7O2L - chains R and S of the 28 polymer chains in the assembly; structure by X-ray diffraction, 3.00 A resolution.

== Chain R ==
Molecule: 20S proteasome
Source organism: Saccharomyces cerevisiae
UniProtKB: P32379 (PSA5_YEAST); residues -7 to 252 here correspond to UniProt positions 1-260 (UniProt number = residue number + 8)
Sequence (260 residues; each row starts with the number of its first residue; numbers below 1 keep their minus sign (Met-7 is residue -7)):
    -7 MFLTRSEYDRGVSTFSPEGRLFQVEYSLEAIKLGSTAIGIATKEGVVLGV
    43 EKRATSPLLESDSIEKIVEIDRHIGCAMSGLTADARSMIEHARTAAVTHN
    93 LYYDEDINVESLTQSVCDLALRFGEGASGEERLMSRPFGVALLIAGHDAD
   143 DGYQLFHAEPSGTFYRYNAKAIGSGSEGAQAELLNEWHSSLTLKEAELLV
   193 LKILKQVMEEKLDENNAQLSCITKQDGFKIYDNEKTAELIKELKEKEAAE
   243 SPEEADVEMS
Disordered / not traced: -7 to 0, 118-124, 243-252

== Chain S ==
Molecule: BJ4_G0043800.mRNA.1.CDS.1
Source organism: Saccharomyces cerevisiae
UniProtKB: A0A6A5PTH4 (A0A6A5PTH4_YEASX); residues 0-233 here correspond to UniProt positions 1-234 (UniProt number = residue number + 1)
Sequence (234 residues; numbered 0 to 233; the number before each row is that of its first residue; numbering starts at 0):
     0 MFRNNYDGDTVTFSPTGRLFQVEYALEAIKQGSVTVGLRSNTHAVLVALK
    50 RNADELSSYQKKIIKCDEHMGLSLAGLAPDARVLSNYLRQQCNYSSLVFN
   100 RKLAVERAGHLLCDKAQKNTQSYGGRPYGVGLLIIGYDKSGAHLLEFQPS
   150 GNVTELYGTAIGARSQGAKTYLERTLDTFIKIDGNPDELIKAGVEAISQS
   200 LRDESLTVDNLSIAIVGKDTPFTIYDGEAVAKYI
Disordered / not traced: 0-2

== Interface between chain R and chain S ==
Contacting residue pairs (44; chain R residue first):
  Arg2(R) - Gly7(S)
  Gly3(R) - Gly7(S)
  Ser5(R) - Arg125(S)
  Thr6(R) - Gly7(S)  hydrogen bond (side chain-backbone)
  Thr6(R) - Gln20(S)
  Phe7(R) - Gln20(S)  hydrogen bond (backbone-side chain)
  Phe7(R) - Tyr23(S)
  Phe7(R) - Leu76(S)  hydrophobic
  Phe7(R) - Arg125(S)
  Phe7(R) - Pro126(S)
  Phe7(R) - Gly128(S)
  Ser8(R) - Tyr23(S)
  Pro9(R) - Tyr23(S)  hydrophobic
  Pro9(R) - Glu26(S)
  Glu10(R) - Glu26(S)
  Glu10(R) - Gln30(S)
  Gly11(R) - Tyr23(S)
  Gly11(R) - Ala27(S)
  Leu13(R) - Arg125(S)
  Gln106(R) - Arg81(S)  hydrogen bond
  Asp110(R) - Arg81(S)  salt bridge
  Leu113(R) - Pro78(S)  hydrophobic
  Leu113(R) - Arg125(S)
  Ser153(R) - Pro78(S)
  Gly154(R) - Pro78(S)
  Thr155(R) - Gln59(S)
  Phe156(R) - Gln59(S)
  Tyr157(R) - Arg50(S)  hydrogen bond (side chain-backbone)
  Tyr157(R) - Ala52(S)
  Tyr157(R) - Ser56(S)
  Tyr157(R) - Ser57(S)
  Tyr157(R) - Gln59(S)
  Arg158(R) - Ser56(S)
  Arg158(R) - Ser57(S)  hydrogen bond (backbone-backbone)
  Tyr159(R) - Ala52(S)
  Tyr159(R) - Asp53(S)
  Tyr159(R) - Leu55(S)
  Tyr159(R) - Ser56(S)
  Asn160(R) - Leu55(S)  hydrogen bond (backbone-backbone)
  Ala161(R) - Leu55(S)
  Gln172(R) - Asp53(S)  hydrogen bond
  Gln172(R) - Leu55(S)
  Leu176(R) - Leu55(S)  hydrophobic
  Trp179(R) - Leu55(S)  hydrophobic
Interface residues without a listed pair, chain R (27 interface residues in all): Glu117, Leu175
Interface residues without a listed pair, chain S (26 interface residues in all): Asp6, Ala24, Asn51, Glu54, Lys60, Asp79, Gly123

== Overview ==
The interface between chain R and chain S involves 27 residues on one side and 26 on the other, with 7
hydrogen bonds and 1 salt bridge. Among the polar pairs are Asp110(R)-Arg81(S), Thr6(R)-Gly7(S) and
Phe7(R)-Gln20(S).
Here chain R is 20S proteasome and chain S is BJ4_G0043800.mRNA.1.CDS.1, both from Saccharomyces cerevisiae.
Entry 7O2L (Yeast 20S proteasome in complex with the covalently bound inhibitor b-lactone
(2R,3S)-3-isopropyl-4-oxo-2-oxetane-carboxylate (IOC)) was determined by X-ray diffraction.
